Entry 6MW8 (X-ray diffraction, 1.76 A resolution); this record covers chain A.

== Chain A ==
Molecule: UDP-galactose:glucoside-Skp1 alpha-D-galactosyltransferase
From: Pythium ultimum
Notes: EC 2.4.1.87
UniProtKB: K3WC47 (K3WC47_PYTUL); numbering as in UniProt (aligned over 1-266)
Chain sequence (266 residues; each row starts with the number of its first residue):
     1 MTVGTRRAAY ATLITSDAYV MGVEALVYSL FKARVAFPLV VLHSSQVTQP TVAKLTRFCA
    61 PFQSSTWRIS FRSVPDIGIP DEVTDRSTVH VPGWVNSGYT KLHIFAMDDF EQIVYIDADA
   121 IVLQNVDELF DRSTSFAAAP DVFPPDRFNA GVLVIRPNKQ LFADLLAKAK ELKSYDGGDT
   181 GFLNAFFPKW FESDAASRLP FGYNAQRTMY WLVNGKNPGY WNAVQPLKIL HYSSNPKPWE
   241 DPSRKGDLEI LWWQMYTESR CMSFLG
Unresolved in the structure: 1-7, 80-96, 242-244
Metal / ion sites: Mn2+: D117, D119, H231 (together with UDP)
Small-molecule neighbours: UDP (uridine-5'-diphosphate): L13, I14, T15, S16, Y19, K101, Y115, D117, A118, D119, H231, S233, S234, K237
What the authors report for this chain:
  - Mn2+ coordination: D117, D119, H231
  - contacts within the chain: Q206-S233 (hydrogen bond)
  - specificity-determining residues: T180
  - specificity-determining residues: D176 (proposed by the authors, not directly observed)
  - binding site for UDP: S234 (from molecular simulation)

== Overview ==
Chain A binds UDP. D117, D119 and H231 form the Mn2+ site. The paper reports a binding site for UDP at S234;
Mn2+ coordination by D117, D119 and H231.
Chain A is UDP-galactose:glucoside-Skp1 alpha-D-galactosyltransferase (Pythium ultimum); the structure,
UDP-galactose:glucoside-Skp1 alpha-D-galactosyltransferase with bound UDP and Manganese, was determined by
X-ray diffraction.
